Entry 8D7Z (electron microscopy, 3.10 A resolution); this record covers chains B and C of the 3 polymer chains in the assembly.

# Chain B
Name: Protein cereblon
Organism: Homo sapiens
UniProtKB: Q96SW2 (CRBN_HUMAN); residues 1-442 here = UniProt positions 1-442
Chain sequence (442 residues; row label = number of the first residue in the row):
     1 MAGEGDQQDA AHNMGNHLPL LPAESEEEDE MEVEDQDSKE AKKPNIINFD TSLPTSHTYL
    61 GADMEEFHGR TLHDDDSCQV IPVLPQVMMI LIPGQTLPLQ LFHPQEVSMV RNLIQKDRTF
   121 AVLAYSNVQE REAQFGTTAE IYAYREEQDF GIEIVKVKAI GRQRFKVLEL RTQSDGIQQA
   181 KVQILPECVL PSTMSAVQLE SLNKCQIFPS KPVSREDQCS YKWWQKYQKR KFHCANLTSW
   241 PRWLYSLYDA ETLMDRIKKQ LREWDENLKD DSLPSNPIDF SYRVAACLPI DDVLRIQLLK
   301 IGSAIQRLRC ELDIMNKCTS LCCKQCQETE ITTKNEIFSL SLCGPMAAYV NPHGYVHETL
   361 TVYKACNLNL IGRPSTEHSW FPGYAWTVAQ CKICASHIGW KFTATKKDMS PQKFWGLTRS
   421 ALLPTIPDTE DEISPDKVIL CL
Disordered / not traced: 1-44, 426-442
Metal / ion sites: Zn2+: Cys-323, Cys-326, Cys-391, Cys-394
Residues lining bound ligands: Mezigdomide (QFC): Phe-102, Ile-152, Val-350, Asn-351, Pro-352, His-353, His-357, Glu-377, His-378, Ser-379, Trp-380, Trp-386, Trp-400, Phe-402

# Chain C
Name: DNA-binding protein Ikaros
Organism: Homo sapiens
UniProtKB: Q13422 (IKZF1_HUMAN); residues 112-196 here = UniProt positions 112-196
Chain sequence (87 residues; numbered 110 to 196; the number before each row is that of its first residue):
   110 GSLPNGKLKC DICGIICIGP NVLMVHKRSH TGERPFQCNQ CGASFTQKGN LLRHIKLHSG
   170 EKPFKCHLCN YACRRRDALT GHLRTHS
Disordered / not traced: 110-143, 170-196
Sequence notes: expression tag (110-111)
Metal / ion sites: Zn2+: Cys-147, His-163, His-167
Residues lining bound ligands: Mezigdomide (QFC): Gln-146, Cys-147, Cys-150, Gly-151

# Interface between chain B and chain C
Pairs across the interface - 12 pairs, chain B then chain C:
  Asn-351(B) / Asn-148(C)  hydrogen bond (side chain-backbone)
  His-353(B) / Asn-148(C)  hydrogen bond
  Tyr-355(B) / Asn-148(C)
  Tyr-355(B) / Gln-149(C)
  His-357(B) / Gln-149(C)
  Trp-386(B) / Gly-151(C)
  Val-388(B) / Cys-150(C)  hydrophobic
  Val-388(B) / Gly-151(C)
  Val-388(B) / Ala-152(C)  hydrophobic
  Ala-395(B) / Leu-166(C)
  His-397(B) / Cys-150(C)  hydrogen bond
  Trp-400(B) / Cys-150(C)
Other interface residues (no listed pair), chain B (11 interface residues in all): Gln-390, Cys-394
Other interface residues (no listed pair), chain C (9 interface residues in all): Gln-146, His-163, His-167

# Summary
Chain B and chain C form an interface of 11 and 9 residues respectively, with 3 hydrogen bonds. Polar contacts
include Asn-351(B)/Asn-148(C), His-353(B)/Asn-148(C) and His-397(B)/Cys-150(C). Mezigdomide is bound between
chain B and chain C. The Zn2+ site is built by Cys-323(B), Cys-326(B), Cys-391(B) and Cys-394(B).
Chain B is Protein cereblon and chain C is DNA-binding protein Ikaros, both from Homo sapiens; the structure,
Cereblon-DDB1 bound to CC-92480 and Ikaros ZF1-2-3, was determined by electron microscopy (same publication as
8CVP, 8D7U, 8D7V, 8D7W, 8D7X, 8D7Y, 8D80 and 8D81).
